6X4W - chains A and I of the 9 polymer chains in the assembly; structure by electron microscopy, 3.80 A resolution.

# Chain A
Protein: Transcription-repair-coupling factor
From: Escherichia coli
Notes: EC 3.6.4.-
UniProt: A0A024L3Y3 (A0A024L3Y3_ECOLX); residues 1-1148 here = UniProt positions 1-1148
Sequence (1148 residues; each row starts with the number of its first residue):
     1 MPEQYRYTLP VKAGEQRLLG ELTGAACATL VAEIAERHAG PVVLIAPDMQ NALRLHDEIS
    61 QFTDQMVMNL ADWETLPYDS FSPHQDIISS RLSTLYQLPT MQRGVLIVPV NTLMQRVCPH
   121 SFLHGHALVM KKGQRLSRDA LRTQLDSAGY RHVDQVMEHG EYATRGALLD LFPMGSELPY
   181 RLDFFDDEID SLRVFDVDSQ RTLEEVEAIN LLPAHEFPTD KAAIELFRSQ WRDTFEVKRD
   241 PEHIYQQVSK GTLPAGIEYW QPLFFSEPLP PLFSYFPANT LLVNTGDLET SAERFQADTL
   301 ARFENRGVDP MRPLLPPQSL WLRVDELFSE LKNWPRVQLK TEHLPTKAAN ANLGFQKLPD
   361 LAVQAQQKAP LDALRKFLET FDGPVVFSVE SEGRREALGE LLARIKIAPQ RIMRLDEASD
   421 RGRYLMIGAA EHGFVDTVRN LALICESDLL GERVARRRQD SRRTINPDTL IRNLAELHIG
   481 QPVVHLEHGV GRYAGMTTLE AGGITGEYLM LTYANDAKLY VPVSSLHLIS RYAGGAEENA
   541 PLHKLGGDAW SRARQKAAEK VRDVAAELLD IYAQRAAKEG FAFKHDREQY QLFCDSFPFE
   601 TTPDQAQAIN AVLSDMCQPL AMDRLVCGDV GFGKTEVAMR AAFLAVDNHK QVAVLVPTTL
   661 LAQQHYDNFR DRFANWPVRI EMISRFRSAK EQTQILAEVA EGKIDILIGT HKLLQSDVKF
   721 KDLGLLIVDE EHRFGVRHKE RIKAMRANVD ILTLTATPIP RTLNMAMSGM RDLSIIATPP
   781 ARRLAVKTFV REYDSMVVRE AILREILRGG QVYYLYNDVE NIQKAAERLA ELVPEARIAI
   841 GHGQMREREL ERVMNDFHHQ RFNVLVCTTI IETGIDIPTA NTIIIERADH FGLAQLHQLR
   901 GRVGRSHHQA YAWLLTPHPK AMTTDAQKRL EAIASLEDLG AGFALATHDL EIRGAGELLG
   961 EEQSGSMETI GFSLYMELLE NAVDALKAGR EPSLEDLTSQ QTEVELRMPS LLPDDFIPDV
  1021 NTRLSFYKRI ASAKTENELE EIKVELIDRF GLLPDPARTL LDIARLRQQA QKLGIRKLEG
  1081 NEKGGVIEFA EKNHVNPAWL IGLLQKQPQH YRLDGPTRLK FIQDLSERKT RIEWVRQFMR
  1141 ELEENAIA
Not modelled in the structure: 1-3, 1148
Ligand contacts: ADP (adenosine-5'-diphosphate): Phe597, Phe599, Glu600, Thr601, Thr602, Gln605, Val630, Gly631, Phe632, Gly633, Lys634, Thr635, Glu636, Pro780

# Chain I
Protein: DNA-directed RNA polymerase subunit beta
From: Escherichia coli
Notes: EC 2.7.7.6
UniProt: P0A8V4 (RPOB_ECO57); numbering as in UniProt (aligned over 1-1342)
Sequence (1342 residues; each row starts with the number of its first residue):
     1 MVYSYTEKKR IRKDFGKRPQ VLDVPYLLSI QLDSFQKFIE QDPEGQYGLE AAFRSVFPIQ
    61 SYSGNSELQY VSYRLGEPVF DVQECQIRGV TYSAPLRVKL RLVIYEREAP EGTVKDIKEQ
   121 EVYMGEIPLM TDNGTFVING TERVIVSQLH RSPGVFFDSD KGKTHSSGKV LYNARIIPYR
   181 GSWLDFEFDP KDNLFVRIDR RRKLPATIIL RALNYTTEQI LDLFFEKVIF EIRDNKLQME
   241 LVPERLRGET ASFDIEANGK VYVEKGRRIT ARHIRQLEKD DVKLIEVPVE YIAGKVVAKD
   301 YIDESTGELI CAANMELSLD LLAKLSQSGH KRIETLFTND LDHGPYISET LRVDPTNDRL
   361 SALVEIYRMM RPGEPPTREA AESLFENLFF SEDRYDLSAV GRMKFNRSLL REEIEGSGIL
   421 SKDDIIDVMK KLIDIRNGKG EVDDIDHLGN RRIRSVGEMA ENQFRVGLVR VERAVKERLS
   481 LGDLDTLMPQ DMINAKPISA AVKEFFGSSQ LSQFMDQNNP LSEITHKRRI SALGPGGLTR
   541 ERAGFEVRDV HPTHYGRVCP IETPEGPNIG LINSLSVYAQ TNEYGFLETP YRKVTDGVVT
   601 DEIHYLSAIE EGNYVIAQAN SNLDEEGHFV EDLVTCRSKG ESSLFSRDQV DYMDVSTQQV
   661 VSVGASLIPF LEHDDANRAL MGANMQRQAV PTLRADKPLV GTGMERAVAV DSGVTAVAKR
   721 GGVVQYVDAS RIVIKVNEDE MYPGEAGIDI YNLTKYTRSN QNTCINQMPC VSLGEPVERG
   781 DVLADGPSTD LGELALGQNM RVAFMPWNGY NFEDSILVSE RVVQEDRFTT IHIQELACVS
   841 RDTKLGPEEI TADIPNVGEA ALSKLDESGI VYIGAEVTGG DILVGKVTPK GETQLTPEEK
   901 LLRAIFGEKA SDVKDSSLRV PNGVSGTVID VQVFTRDGVE KDKRALEIEE MQLKQAKKDL
   961 SEELQILEAG LFSRIRAVLV AGGVEAEKLD KLPRDRWLEL GLTDEEKQNQ LEQLAEQYDE
  1021 LKHEFEKKLE AKRRKITQGD DLAPGVLKIV KVYLAVKRRI QPGDKMAGRH GNKGVISKIN
  1081 PIEDMPYDEN GTPVDIVLNP LGVPSRMNIG QILETHLGMA AKGIGDKINA MLKQQQEVAK
  1141 LREFIQRAYD LGADVRQKVD LSTFSDEEVM RLAENLRKGM PIATPVFDGA KEAEIKELLK
  1201 LGDLPTSGQI RLYDGRTGEQ FERPVTVGYM YMLKLNHLVD DKMHARSTGS YSLVTQQPLG
  1261 GKAQFGGQRF GEMEVWALEA YGAAYTLQEM LTVKSDDVNG RTKMYKNIVD GNHQMEPGMP
  1321 ESFNVLLKEI RSLGINIELE DE
Not modelled in the structure: 1, 891-914, 1342
UniProt features mapped onto this chain:
  - modified residue (N6-acetyllysine): Lys1022, Lys1200

# How chain A and chain I interact
Contacting residue pairs - 35 pairs, chain A then chain I:
  Glu304(A) with Arg378(I), hydrogen bond (backbone-side chain)
  Asn305(A) with Thr377(I); Arg378(I), hydrogen bond (backbone-backbone)
  Val308(A) with Val364(I), hydrophobic; Pro376(I); Thr377(I); Arg378(I)
  Asp309(A) with Val364(I); Pro375(I); Pro376(I)
  Pro310(A) with Val364(I)
  Leu499(A) with Arg101(I); Ile117(I), hydrophobic
  Glu500(A) with Gln69(I)
  Ala501(A) with Gln69(I); Val114(I), hydrophobic
  Tyr508(A) with Val114(I)
  Ala517(A) with Glu119(I); Met488(I), hydrophobic
  Lys518(A) with Lys118(I); Glu119(I), hydrogen bond (backbone-backbone)
  Leu519(A) with Asp116(I); Ile117(I)
  Tyr520(A) with Arg101(I); Ile117(I), hydrogen bond (backbone-backbone); Glu119(I)
  Pro522(A) with Val114(I); Lys115(I)
  Leu545(A) with Met488(I)
  Gly546(A) with Thr486(I), hydrogen bond (backbone-side chain)
  Asp548(A) with Asp491(I)
  Asn821(A) with Leu481(I); Gly482(I)
  Lys824(A) with Gly482(I)
  Arg828(A) with Ser480(I), hydrogen bond (side chain-backbone)
Also at the interface, not in a pair above, chain A (25 interface residues in all): His485, His488, Gly502, Val521, Met796
Also at the interface, not in a pair above, chain I (26 interface residues in all): Tyr62, Ser63, Gln120, Arg368, Glu379, Asp483, Asp485

# Summary
25 residues of chain A and 26 residues of chain I are in contact, with 6 hydrogen bonds. Polar contacts
include Glu304(A)-Arg378(I), Gly546(A)-Thr486(I) and Arg828(A)-Ser480(I). Ligands of chain A: ADP.
Chain A is Transcription-repair-coupling factor and chain I is DNA-directed RNA polymerase subunit beta, both
from Escherichia coli; the structure, Mfd-bound E.coli RNA polymerase elongation complex - III state, was
determined by electron microscopy, deposited together with 6X26, 6X2F, 6X2N, 6X43, 6X4Y and 6X50.
